PDB entry 7PRU | electron microscopy, 3.20 A resolution | chains A and B

# Chain A (and B)
Protein: Putative iron-sulfur protein
From: Chaetomium thermophilum (strain DSM 1495 / CBS 144.50 / IMI 039719)
Notes: chain B of this document is another copy of the same molecule, construct and numbering; everything in this record applies to it too
UniProt: G0SBE6 (G0SBE6_CHATD); residues 1-700 here = UniProt positions 1-700
Sequence (700 residues; numbered 1 to 700; the number before each row is that of its first residue):
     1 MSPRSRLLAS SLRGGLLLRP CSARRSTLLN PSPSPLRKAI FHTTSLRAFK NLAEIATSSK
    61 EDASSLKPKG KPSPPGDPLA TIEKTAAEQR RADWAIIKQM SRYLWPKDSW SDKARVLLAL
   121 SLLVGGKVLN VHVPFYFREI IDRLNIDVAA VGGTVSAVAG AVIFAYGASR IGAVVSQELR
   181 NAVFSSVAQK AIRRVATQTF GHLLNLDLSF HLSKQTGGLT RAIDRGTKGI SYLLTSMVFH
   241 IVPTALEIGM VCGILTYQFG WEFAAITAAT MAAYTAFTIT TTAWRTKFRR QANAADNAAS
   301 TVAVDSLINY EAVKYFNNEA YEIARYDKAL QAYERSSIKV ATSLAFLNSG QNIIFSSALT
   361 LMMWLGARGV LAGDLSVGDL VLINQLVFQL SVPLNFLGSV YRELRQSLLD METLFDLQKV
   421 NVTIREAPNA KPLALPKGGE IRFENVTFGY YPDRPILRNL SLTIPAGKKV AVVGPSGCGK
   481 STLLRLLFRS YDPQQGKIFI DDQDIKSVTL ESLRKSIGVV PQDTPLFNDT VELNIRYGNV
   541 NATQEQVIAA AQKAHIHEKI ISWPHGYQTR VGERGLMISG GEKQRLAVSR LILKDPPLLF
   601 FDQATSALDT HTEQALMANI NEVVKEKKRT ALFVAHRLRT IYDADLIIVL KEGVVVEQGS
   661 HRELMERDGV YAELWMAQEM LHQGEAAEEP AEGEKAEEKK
Not modelled in the structure: 1-94, 677-700
Construct notes: engineered mutation Gln603 (Glu in G0SBE6)
Residues lining bound ligands: glutathione (GSH): Arg285, Arg289, Leu344, Leu347, Asn348, Gln351, Asn395, Phe396, Leu397, Gly398, Ser399, Arg402
Reported in the primary citation:
  - binding site for glutathione: Arg285, Arg289, Asn348, Gln351, Ser399
  - conformationally variable residues (side-chain flip): Asn395, Phe396
  - mutagenesis - R285A/Q351A, R289A/R402A, R289A/Q351A/R402A: decreased binding to cluster

# How chain A and chain B interact
Pairs across the interface (200):
  Phe137(A) - Met363(B)  hydrophobic
  Phe137(A) - Val381(B)  hydrophobic
  Phe137(A) - Asn384(B)
  Ile140(A) - Met363(B)  hydrophobic
  Ile141(A) - Val377(B)  hydrophobic
  Ile141(A) - Leu380(B)  hydrophobic
  Ile141(A) - Val381(B)  hydrophobic
  Leu144(A) - Ala367(B)  hydrophobic
  Leu144(A) - Val370(B)
  Leu144(A) - Leu371(B)  hydrophobic
  Leu144(A) - Val377(B)
  Leu144(A) - Leu380(B)  hydrophobic
  Asn145(A) - Asn145(B)  hydrogen bond
  Asn145(A) - Val377(B)
  Val148(A) - Leu371(B)
  Gly153(A) - Leu371(B)
  Thr154(A) - Leu371(B)
  Val155(A) - Trp364(B)
  Val155(A) - Ala367(B)
  Val155(A) - Arg368(B)
  Val155(A) - Leu371(B)  hydrophobic
  Ser156(A) - Trp364(B)
  Val158(A) - Leu371(B)  hydrophobic
  Gly160(A) - Trp364(B)
  Ile163(A) - Thr360(B)
  Ile163(A) - Met363(B)
  Ile163(A) - Trp364(B)  hydrophobic
  Phe164(A) - Trp364(B)  hydrophobic
  Tyr166(A) - Met363(B)  hydrophobic
  Tyr166(A) - Asn384(B)  hydrogen bond
  Gly167(A) - Thr360(B)
  Arg170(A) - Asn352(B)  hydrogen bond
  Arg170(A) - Ser356(B)  hydrogen bond
  Arg170(A) - Leu359(B)
  Arg170(A) - Phe388(B)
  Ile171(A) - Ile353(B)  hydrophobic
  Ile171(A) - Ser356(B)
  Val174(A) - Asn352(B)
  Val175(A) - Ser349(B)
  Glu178(A) - Ala345(B)
  Glu178(A) - Asn348(B)  hydrogen bond
  Glu178(A) - Ser349(B)
  Ala182(A) - Ala345(B)  hydrophobic
  Ser185(A) - Ala341(B)
  Gln189(A) - Tyr333(B)
  Gln189(A) - Glu334(B)
  Gln189(A) - Ser337(B)
  Lys190(A) - Glu334(B)  salt bridge
  Lys190(A) - Ile338(B)
  Arg193(A) - Leu330(B)
  Arg193(A) - Gln331(B)
  Arg193(A) - Glu334(B)  salt bridge
  Ala196(A) - Tyr326(B)
  Ala196(A) - Leu330(B)  hydrophobic
  Thr197(A) - Ile323(B)
  Thr197(A) - Asp327(B)  hydrogen bond
  Phe200(A) - Ser306(B)
  Phe200(A) - Tyr326(B)  hydrophobic
  Gly201(A) - Ile323(B)
  Leu203(A) - Leu307(B)  hydrophobic
  Leu204(A) - Leu307(B)  hydrophobic
  Leu204(A) - Tyr310(B)
  Leu204(A) - Lys314(B)  hydrogen bond (backbone-side chain)
  Asn205(A) - Glu319(B)
  Leu206(A) - Tyr310(B)  hydrogen bond (backbone-side chain)
  Leu208(A) - Tyr310(B)  hydrophobic
  His211(A) - Tyr310(B)
  Leu212(A) - Glu311(B)
  Thr216(A) - Leu307(B)
  Thr216(A) - Ile308(B)
  Thr220(A) - Ser300(B)
  Thr220(A) - Ala303(B)
  Thr220(A) - Val304(B)
  Lys228(A) - Tyr333(B)
  Ser300(A) - Thr220(B)
  Ala303(A) - Phe200(B)  hydrophobic
  Ala303(A) - Thr220(B)
  Val304(A) - Thr220(B)
  Asp305(A) - Phe527(B)
  Asp305(A) - Asn528(B)
  Ser306(A) - Phe200(B)
  Leu307(A) - Leu203(B)  hydrophobic
  Leu307(A) - Leu204(B)  hydrophobic
  Leu307(A) - His211(B)
  Leu307(A) - Thr216(B)
  Ile308(A) - Thr216(B)
  Asn309(A) - Pro525(B)
  Asn309(A) - Phe527(B)
  Tyr310(A) - Leu204(B)
  Tyr310(A) - Leu206(B)  hydrogen bond (side chain-backbone)
  Tyr310(A) - Leu208(B)  hydrophobic
  Tyr310(A) - His211(B)
  Glu311(A) - Leu212(B)
  Glu311(A) - Arg485(B)
  Val313(A) - Tyr537(B)
  Lys314(A) - Leu204(B)  hydrogen bond (side chain-backbone)
  Lys314(A) - Phe488(B)
  Lys314(A) - Arg514(B)
  Tyr315(A) - Leu484(B)
  Tyr315(A) - Arg485(B)  hydrogen bond
  Tyr315(A) - Phe488(B)  hydrophobic
  Tyr315(A) - Arg514(B)
  Tyr315(A) - Val519(B)  hydrophobic
  Phe316(A) - Tyr537(B)  hydrophobic
  Phe316(A) - Arg590(B)
  Phe316(A) - Lys594(B)
  Asn317(A) - Glu511(B)
  Asn317(A) - Arg514(B)
  Asn317(A) - Lys515(B)
  Asn318(A) - Tyr537(B)  hydrogen bond
  Asn318(A) - Val540(B)
  Glu319(A) - Asn205(B)
  Tyr321(A) - Leu533(B)
  Tyr321(A) - Tyr537(B)  hydrophobic
  Tyr321(A) - Val540(B)  hydrophobic
  Glu322(A) - Phe200(B)
  Glu322(A) - Leu204(B)
  Glu322(A) - Tyr537(B)
  Ile323(A) - Thr197(B)
  Ile323(A) - Gly201(B)
  Tyr326(A) - Ala196(B)
  Tyr326(A) - Phe200(B)  hydrophobic
  Tyr326(A) - Ile223(B)
  Asp327(A) - Thr197(B)  hydrogen bond
  Leu330(A) - Arg193(B)
  Leu330(A) - Ala196(B)  hydrophobic
  Gln331(A) - Arg193(B)
  Tyr333(A) - Gln189(B)
  Tyr333(A) - Lys228(B)
  Glu334(A) - Gln189(B)
  Glu334(A) - Lys190(B)  salt bridge
  Glu334(A) - Arg193(B)  salt bridge
  Ser337(A) - Gln189(B)
  Ile338(A) - Lys190(B)
  Ala341(A) - Ser185(B)
  Ala345(A) - Glu178(B)
  Ala345(A) - Ala182(B)  hydrophobic
  Asn348(A) - Glu178(B)  hydrogen bond
  Ser349(A) - Val175(B)
  Ser349(A) - Glu178(B)
  Asn352(A) - Arg170(B)  hydrogen bond
  Asn352(A) - Val174(B)
  Ile353(A) - Ile171(B)  hydrophobic
  Ser356(A) - Arg170(B)  hydrogen bond
  Ser356(A) - Ile171(B)
  Leu359(A) - Arg170(B)
  Thr360(A) - Ile163(B)
  Thr360(A) - Gly167(B)
  Met363(A) - Phe137(B)  hydrophobic
  Met363(A) - Ile140(B)  hydrophobic
  Met363(A) - Ile163(B)
  Met363(A) - Tyr166(B)  hydrophobic
  Trp364(A) - Val155(B)
  Trp364(A) - Ser156(B)
  Trp364(A) - Gly160(B)
  Trp364(A) - Ile163(B)  hydrophobic
  Trp364(A) - Phe164(B)  hydrophobic
  Ala367(A) - Leu144(B)  hydrophobic
  Ala367(A) - Val155(B)
  Ala367(A) - Ile163(B)  hydrophobic
  Arg368(A) - Val155(B)
  Val370(A) - Leu144(B)
  Leu371(A) - Leu144(B)  hydrophobic
  Leu371(A) - Val148(B)
  Leu371(A) - Gly153(B)
  Leu371(A) - Thr154(B)
  Leu371(A) - Val155(B)  hydrophobic
  Leu371(A) - Val158(B)  hydrophobic
  Val377(A) - Ile141(B)  hydrophobic
  Val377(A) - Leu144(B)
  Val377(A) - Asn145(B)
  Leu380(A) - Ile141(B)  hydrophobic
  Leu380(A) - Leu144(B)  hydrophobic
  Val381(A) - Phe137(B)  hydrophobic
  Val381(A) - Ile141(B)  hydrophobic
  Val381(A) - Val381(B)  hydrophobic
  Asn384(A) - Phe137(B)
  Asn384(A) - Tyr166(B)  hydrogen bond
  Gln385(A) - Gln385(B)
  Phe388(A) - Arg170(B)
  Phe388(A) - Phe388(B)  hydrophobic
  Leu484(A) - Tyr315(B)
  Arg485(A) - Tyr315(B)  hydrogen bond
  Phe488(A) - Lys314(B)
  Phe488(A) - Tyr315(B)  hydrophobic
  Arg514(A) - Lys314(B)
  Lys515(A) - Asn317(B)
  Phe527(A) - Asp305(B)
  Phe527(A) - Asn309(B)
  Asn528(A) - Asp305(B)
  Leu533(A) - Tyr321(B)
  Tyr537(A) - Ala312(B)
  Tyr537(A) - Val313(B)
  Tyr537(A) - Phe316(B)  hydrophobic
  Tyr537(A) - Asn318(B)  hydrogen bond
  Tyr537(A) - Glu322(B)
  Val540(A) - Asn318(B)
  Val540(A) - Tyr321(B)  hydrophobic
  Arg590(A) - Phe316(B)
  Lys594(A) - Phe316(B)
Also at the interface, not in a pair above, chain A (117 interface residues in all): Ser186, Asp207, Leu219, Ile223, Asp224, Asp296, Ala312, Thr342, Leu344, Phe396, Glu511, Val519, Pro521, Pro525, Leu526, Gly538
Also at the interface, not in a pair above, chain B (117 interface residues in all): Ser186, Asp207, Leu219, Asp224, Asp296, Thr342, Leu344, Phe396, Ile517, Pro521, Leu526

# In short
Chain A and chain B each contribute 117 residues to their interface; the contacts include 19 hydrogen bonds
and 4 salt bridges. Polar contacts include Lys190(A)-Glu334(B), Arg193(A)-Glu334(B) and Asn145(A)-Asn145(B).
The paper reports a binding site for glutathione at Arg285(A), Arg289(A) and Asn348(A) among others;
R285A/Q351A, R289A/R402A and R289A/Q351A/R402A of chain A reduce binding to cluster.
Chain A and chain B are both Putative iron-sulfur protein (Chaetomium thermophilum (strain DSM 1495 / CBS
144.50 / IMI 039719)); the structure, Structure of CtAtm1 in the inward-facing partially occluded with cargo
bound, was determined by electron microscopy together with 7PQX, 7PR1, 7PRO and 7PSD from the same study.
